3PEF - chains A and D of the 4 polymer chains in the assembly; structure by X-ray diffraction, 2.07 A resolution.

== Chain A (and D) ==
Name: 6-phosphogluconate dehydrogenase, NAD-binding
From: Geobacter metallireducens
Notes: chain D of this document is another copy of the same molecule, construct and numbering; everything in this record applies to it too
UniProtKB: Q39R98 (Q39R98_GEOMG); numbering as in UniProt (aligned over 1-287)
Amino-acid sequence (287 residues; row label = number of the first residue in the row):
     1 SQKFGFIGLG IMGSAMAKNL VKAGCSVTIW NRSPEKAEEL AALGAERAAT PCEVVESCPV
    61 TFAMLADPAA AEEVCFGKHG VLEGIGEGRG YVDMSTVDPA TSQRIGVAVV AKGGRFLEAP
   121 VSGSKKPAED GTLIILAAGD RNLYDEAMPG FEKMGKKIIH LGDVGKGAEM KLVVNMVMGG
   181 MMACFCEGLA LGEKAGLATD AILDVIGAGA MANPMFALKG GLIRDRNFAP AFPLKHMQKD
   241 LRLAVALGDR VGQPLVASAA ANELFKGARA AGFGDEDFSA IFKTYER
Differences from the reference sequence: engineered mutation Ser-1 (Met in Q39R98), Tyr-285 (Ile in Q39R98)
Modified positions: Cys-52 (s-hydroxycysteine; CSO)
Small-molecule neighbours: NADP (NAP; NADP nicotinamide-adenine-dinucleotide phosphate): Gly-8, Leu-9, Gly-10, Ile-11, Met-12, Gly-13, Trp-30, Asn-31, Arg-32, Ser-33, Lys-36, Met-64, Leu-65, Ala-66, Asp-67, Ala-70, Glu-73, Val-74, Ser-95, Thr-96, Val-121, Gly-123, Ser-124, Lys-125, Lys-171, Ala-231, Phe-232, Pro-233, Lys-235, His-236, Lys-239, Asp-240

== Chain A / chain D interface ==
Pairs across the interface (22):
  Gln-238(A) / Asp-249(D)  hydrogen bond
  Arg-242(A) / Asp-249(D)  salt bridge
  Val-245(A) / Glu-263(D)
  Val-245(A) / Lys-266(D)  hydrogen bond (backbone-side chain)
  Asp-249(A) / Gln-238(D)  hydrogen bond
  Asp-249(A) / Arg-242(D)  salt bridge
  Asp-249(A) / Lys-266(D)
  Gly-252(A) / Ala-270(D)
  Pro-254(A) / Glu-263(D)
  Pro-254(A) / Gly-267(D)
  Leu-255(A) / Glu-263(D)  hydrogen bond (backbone-side chain)
  Val-256(A) / Glu-263(D)
  Ala-259(A) / Glu-263(D)
  Glu-263(A) / Val-245(D)
  Glu-263(A) / Pro-254(D)
  Glu-263(A) / Leu-255(D)  hydrogen bond (side chain-backbone)
  Glu-263(A) / Val-256(D)
  Glu-263(A) / Ala-259(D)
  Lys-266(A) / Val-245(D)  hydrogen bond (side chain-backbone)
  Lys-266(A) / Asp-249(D)
  Gly-267(A) / Pro-254(D)
  Ala-270(A) / Gly-252(D)
Interface residues without a listed pair, chain A (14 interface residues in all): Gln-253
Interface residues without a listed pair, chain D (15 interface residues in all): Gln-253, Arg-269

== Summary ==
14 residues of chain A face 15 of chain D across their interface; the contacts include 6 hydrogen bonds and 2
salt bridges. Among the polar pairs are Arg-242(A)/Asp-249(D), Gln-238(A)/Asp-249(D) and
Val-245(A)/Lys-266(D). Chain A binds NADP.
Both chains are 6-phosphogluconate dehydrogenase, NAD-binding (Geobacter metallireducens). Entry 3PEF (Crystal
structure of gamma-hydroxybutyrate dehydrogenase from Geobacter metallireducens in complex with NADP+) was
determined by X-ray diffraction together with 3PDU from the same study.
